Entry 8CCV (X-ray diffraction, 2.20 A resolution); this record covers chains A and B.

== Chain A (and B) ==
Name: Oxygen-insensitive NAD(P)H nitroreductase
From: Escherichia coli
Notes: EC 1.-.-.-, 1.5.1.34; chain B of this document is another copy of the same molecule, construct and numbering; everything in this record applies to it too
UniProt: P38489 (NFSB_ECOLI); residue numbers follow UniProt; this construct covers 1-217
Amino-acid sequence (217 residues; each row starts with the number of its first residue):
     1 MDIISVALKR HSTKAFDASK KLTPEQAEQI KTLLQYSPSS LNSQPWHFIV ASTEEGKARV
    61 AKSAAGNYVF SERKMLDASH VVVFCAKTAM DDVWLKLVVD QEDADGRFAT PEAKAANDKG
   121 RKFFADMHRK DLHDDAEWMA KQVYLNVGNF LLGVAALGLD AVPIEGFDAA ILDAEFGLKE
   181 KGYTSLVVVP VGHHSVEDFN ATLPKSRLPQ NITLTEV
Unresolved in the structure: 1
Construct notes: engineered mutation Leu41 (Thr in P38489), Ser71 (Asn in P38489)
Ligand contacts:
  - FMN (flavin mononucleotide), molecule 1: Arg10, His11, Ser12, Lys14, Ser71, Lys74, Tyr144, Val162, Pro163, Ile164, Glu165, Gly166, Asn200, Lys205, Arg207
  - FMN, molecule 2: Pro38, Ser39, Ser40, Leu41, Asn42, Gln142, Leu145
  - nicotinic acid (NIO): Ser40, Leu41, Phe124
From the paper describing this entry:
  - binding site for nicotinic acid: Leu41
  - binding site for flavin mononucleotide: Ser71
  - mutagenesis - T41L/N71S: decreased catalytic activity on NADH
  - mutagenesis - T41L/N71S, N71S: increased catalytic activity on CB1954 (citing earlier work)

== Interface between chain A and chain B ==
Pairs across the interface (146):
  Ile3(A) - Ile3(B)  hydrophobic
  Ile3(A) - Gly153(B)
  Ile3(A) - Ala156(B)  hydrophobic
  Ile3(A) - Leu157(B)  hydrophobic
  Ile4(A) - Gln29(B)
  Ile4(A) - Thr32(B)
  Ile4(A) - Leu33(B)  hydrophobic
  Leu8(A) - Tyr36(B)  hydrophobic
  Arg10(A) - Pro38(B)
  Gln29(A) - Asp2(B)
  Gln29(A) - Ile4(B)
  Lys31(A) - Gln210(B)
  Lys31(A) - Leu214(B)
  Lys31(A) - Glu216(B)  salt bridge
  Thr32(A) - Ile4(B)
  Thr32(A) - Leu8(B)
  Thr32(A) - Gln210(B)
  Leu33(A) - Ile4(B)  hydrophobic
  Gln35(A) - Arg207(B)  hydrogen bond (backbone-side chain)
  Gln35(A) - Leu208(B)  hydrogen bond (side chain-backbone)
  Gln35(A) - Pro209(B)
  Gln35(A) - Gln210(B)  hydrogen bond
  Tyr36(A) - Leu8(B)  hydrophobic
  Tyr36(A) - Lys205(B)
  Tyr36(A) - Arg207(B)  hydrogen bond (backbone-side chain)
  Ser37(A) - Arg207(B)  hydrogen bond (backbone-side chain)
  Pro38(A) - Arg207(B)
  Ser40(A) - Glu165(B)  hydrogen bond
  Asn42(A) - Ser206(B)  hydrogen bond (side chain-backbone)
  Asn42(A) - Arg207(B)  hydrogen bond
  Gln44(A) - Arg207(B)
  Gln44(A) - Leu208(B)  hydrogen bond (side chain-backbone)
  His47(A) - Ile212(B)  hydrogen bond (side chain-backbone)
  His47(A) - Thr213(B)  hydrogen bond (side chain-backbone)
  His47(A) - Leu214(B)
  His47(A) - Thr215(B)  hydrogen bond
  Phe48(A) - Thr213(B)  hydrogen bond (backbone-backbone)
  Phe48(A) - Leu214(B)
  Phe48(A) - Thr215(B)  hydrogen bond (backbone-backbone)
  Ile49(A) - Thr215(B)
  Ile49(A) - Val217(B)  hydrophobic
  Val50(A) - Leu214(B)  hydrophobic
  Val50(A) - Thr215(B)  hydrogen bond (backbone-backbone)
  Val50(A) - Glu216(B)
  Val50(A) - Val217(B)  hydrogen bond (backbone-backbone)
  Ala51(A) - Val217(B)
  Ser52(A) - Val217(B)  hydrogen bond (backbone-backbone)
  Thr53(A) - Val217(B)  hydrogen bond (side chain-backbone)
  Gly56(A) - Val217(B)
  Tyr68(A) - Phe124(B)  hydrophobic
  Trp94(A) - Leu208(B)  hydrophobic
  Trp94(A) - Ile212(B)  hydrophobic
  Leu97(A) - Leu208(B)
  Leu97(A) - Ile212(B)  hydrophobic
  Gln101(A) - Ser206(B)
  Gln101(A) - Arg207(B)
  Gln101(A) - Leu208(B)
  Glu102(A) - Ser206(B)  hydrogen bond (backbone-side chain)
  Asp105(A) - Pro204(B)
  Asp105(A) - Lys205(B)
  Asp105(A) - Ser206(B)  hydrogen bond
  Asp105(A) - Arg207(B)
  Arg107(A) - Asn200(B)  hydrogen bond
  Arg107(A) - Leu203(B)
  Arg107(A) - Pro204(B)  hydrogen bond (side chain-backbone)
  Arg107(A) - Ser206(B)
  Phe124(A) - Tyr68(B)  hydrophobic
  Glu137(A) - Glu137(B)
  Trp138(A) - Glu165(B)  hydrogen bond
  Ala140(A) - Lys141(B)
  Lys141(A) - Ala140(B)
  Lys141(A) - Tyr144(B)
  Gln142(A) - Glu165(B)  hydrogen bond
  Tyr144(A) - Lys141(B)
  Tyr144(A) - Gln142(B)
  Tyr144(A) - Leu145(B)
  Leu145(A) - Tyr144(B)
  Leu145(A) - Val147(B)  hydrophobic
  Leu145(A) - Gly148(B)
  Val147(A) - Leu145(B)  hydrophobic
  Gly148(A) - Leu145(B)
  Gly148(A) - Gly148(B)
  Gly148(A) - Asn149(B)
  Asn149(A) - Gly148(B)
  Asn149(A) - Asn149(B)
  Asn149(A) - Leu152(B)
  Leu152(A) - Asn149(B)
  Leu152(A) - Leu152(B)  hydrophobic
  Leu152(A) - Gly153(B)
  Gly153(A) - Ile3(B)
  Gly153(A) - Leu152(B)
  Ala156(A) - Ile3(B)  hydrophobic
  Leu157(A) - Ile3(B)  hydrophobic
  Glu165(A) - Ser40(B)  hydrogen bond
  Glu165(A) - Trp138(B)  hydrogen bond
  Glu165(A) - Gln142(B)  hydrogen bond
  Asn200(A) - Arg107(B)  hydrogen bond
  Leu203(A) - Arg107(B)
  Pro204(A) - Asp105(B)
  Pro204(A) - Gly106(B)
  Pro204(A) - Arg107(B)  hydrogen bond (backbone-side chain)
  Lys205(A) - Tyr36(B)
  Lys205(A) - Asp105(B)
  Ser206(A) - Asn42(B)  hydrogen bond (backbone-side chain)
  Ser206(A) - Gln101(B)  hydrogen bond (side chain-backbone)
  Ser206(A) - Glu102(B)  hydrogen bond (side chain-backbone)
  Ser206(A) - Asp105(B)  hydrogen bond
  Ser206(A) - Arg107(B)
  Arg207(A) - Gln35(B)
  Arg207(A) - Tyr36(B)  hydrogen bond (side chain-backbone)
  Arg207(A) - Ser37(B)  hydrogen bond (side chain-backbone)
  Arg207(A) - Pro38(B)
  Arg207(A) - Asn42(B)  hydrogen bond
  Arg207(A) - Gln44(B)
  Arg207(A) - Gln101(B)
  Arg207(A) - Asp105(B)
  Leu208(A) - Gln35(B)  hydrogen bond (backbone-side chain)
  Leu208(A) - Gln44(B)  hydrogen bond (backbone-side chain)
  Leu208(A) - Trp94(B)  hydrophobic
  Leu208(A) - Leu97(B)
  Leu208(A) - Val98(B)  hydrophobic
  Pro209(A) - Gln35(B)
  Pro209(A) - Gln101(B)
  Gln210(A) - Lys31(B)
  Gln210(A) - Thr32(B)
  Gln210(A) - Gln35(B)  hydrogen bond
  Ile212(A) - His47(B)  hydrogen bond (backbone-side chain)
  Ile212(A) - Trp94(B)  hydrophobic
  Thr213(A) - His47(B)  hydrogen bond (backbone-side chain)
  Thr213(A) - Phe48(B)  hydrogen bond (backbone-backbone)
  Leu214(A) - Lys31(B)
  Leu214(A) - Leu34(B)  hydrophobic
  Leu214(A) - His47(B)
  Leu214(A) - Phe48(B)
  Leu214(A) - Val50(B)  hydrophobic
  Thr215(A) - His47(B)  hydrogen bond
  Thr215(A) - Phe48(B)  hydrogen bond (backbone-backbone)
  Thr215(A) - Ile49(B)
  Thr215(A) - Val50(B)  hydrogen bond (backbone-backbone)
  Glu216(A) - Lys31(B)  salt bridge
  Glu216(A) - Val50(B)
  Val217(A) - Val50(B)  hydrogen bond (backbone-backbone)
  Val217(A) - Ala51(B)
  Val217(A) - Ser52(B)  hydrogen bond (backbone-backbone)
  Val217(A) - Thr53(B)  hydrogen bond (backbone-side chain)
  Val217(A) - Gly56(B)
Other interface residues (no listed pair), chain A (71 interface residues in all): Ala7, Leu34, Trp46, Arg59, Asn67, Val98, Gly106, Leu151, Phe176, Leu186
Other interface residues (no listed pair), chain B (72 interface residues in all): Ala7, Arg10, Trp46, Phe123, Met127, Leu151, Phe176, Leu186

== Overview ==
71 residues of chain A and 72 residues of chain B are in contact; the contacts include 48 hydrogen bonds and 2
salt bridges. Among the polar pairs are Lys31(A)-Glu216(B), Gln35(A)-Arg207(B) and Gln35(A)-Leu208(B). From
the paper: a binding site for nicotinic acid at Leu41(A); T41L/N71S and N71S of chain A increase catalytic
activity on CB1954.
Both chains are Oxygen-insensitive NAD(P)H nitroreductase (Escherichia coli). Entry 8CCV (E. coli NfsB mutant
T41LN71S with nicotinate) was determined by X-ray diffraction, deposited together with 8C5E, 8C5F, 8C5P and
8CJ0.
